Entry 6YMW (electron microscopy, 3.71 A resolution); this record covers chains A and T of the 5 polymer chains in the assembly.

[Chain A]
Molecule: DNA-directed RNA polymerase, mitochondrial
From: Saccharomyces cerevisiae (strain ATCC 204508 / S288c)
Notes: EC 2.7.7.6
UniProtKB: P13433 (RPOM_YEAST); residue numbers follow UniProt; this construct covers 100-1351
Sequence (1262 residues; each row starts with the number of its first residue):
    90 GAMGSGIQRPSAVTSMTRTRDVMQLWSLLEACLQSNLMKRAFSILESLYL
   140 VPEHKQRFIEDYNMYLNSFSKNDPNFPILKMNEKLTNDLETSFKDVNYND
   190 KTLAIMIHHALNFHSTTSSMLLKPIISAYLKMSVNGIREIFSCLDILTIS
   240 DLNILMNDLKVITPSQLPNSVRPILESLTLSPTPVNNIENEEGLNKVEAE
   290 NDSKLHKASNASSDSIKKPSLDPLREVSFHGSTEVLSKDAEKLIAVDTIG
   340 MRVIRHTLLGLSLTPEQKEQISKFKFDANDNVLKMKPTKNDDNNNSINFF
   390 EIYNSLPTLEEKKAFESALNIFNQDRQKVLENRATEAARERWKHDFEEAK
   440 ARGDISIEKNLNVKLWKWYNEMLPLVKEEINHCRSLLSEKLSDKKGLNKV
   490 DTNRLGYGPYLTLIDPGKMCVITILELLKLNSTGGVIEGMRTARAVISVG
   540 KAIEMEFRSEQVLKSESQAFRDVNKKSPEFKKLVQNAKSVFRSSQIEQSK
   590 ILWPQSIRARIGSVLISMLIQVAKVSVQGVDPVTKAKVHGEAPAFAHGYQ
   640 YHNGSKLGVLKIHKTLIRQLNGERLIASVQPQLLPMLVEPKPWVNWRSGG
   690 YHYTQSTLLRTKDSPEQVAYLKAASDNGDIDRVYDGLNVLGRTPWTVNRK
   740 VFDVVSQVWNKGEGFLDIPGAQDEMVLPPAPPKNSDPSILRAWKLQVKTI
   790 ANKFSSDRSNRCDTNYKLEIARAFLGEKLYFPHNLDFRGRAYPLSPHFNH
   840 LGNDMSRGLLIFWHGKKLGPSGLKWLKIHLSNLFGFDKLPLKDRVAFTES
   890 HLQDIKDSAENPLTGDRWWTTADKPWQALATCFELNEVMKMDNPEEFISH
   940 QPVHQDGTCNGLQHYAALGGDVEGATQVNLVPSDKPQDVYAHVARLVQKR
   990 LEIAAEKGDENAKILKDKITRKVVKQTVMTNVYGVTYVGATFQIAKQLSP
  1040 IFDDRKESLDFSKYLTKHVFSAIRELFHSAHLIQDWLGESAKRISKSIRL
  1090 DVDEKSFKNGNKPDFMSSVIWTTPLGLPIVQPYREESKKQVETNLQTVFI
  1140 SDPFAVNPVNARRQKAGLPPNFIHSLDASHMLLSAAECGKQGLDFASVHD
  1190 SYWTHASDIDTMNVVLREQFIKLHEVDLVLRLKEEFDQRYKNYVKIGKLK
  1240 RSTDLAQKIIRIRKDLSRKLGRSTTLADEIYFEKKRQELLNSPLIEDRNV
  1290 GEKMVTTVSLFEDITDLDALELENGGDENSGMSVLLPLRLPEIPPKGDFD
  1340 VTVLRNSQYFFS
Not modelled in the structure: 90-385, 559-588, 1281-1300, 1315-1317
Differences from the reference sequence: expression tag (90-99)
Ion coordination: Mg2+: Gly946, Asp1189 (together with P5E)
Residues lining bound ligands: P5E ([[(2R,3S,4R,5R)-5-[2,4-bis(oxidanylidene)pyrimidin-1-yl]-3,4-bis(oxidanyl)oxolan-2-yl]methoxy-sulfanyl-phosphoryl] phosphono hydrogen phosphate): Arg829, Gly946, Thr947, Cys948, Asn949, Gly950, Tyr979, Arg1010, Lys1014, Gln1015, Met1018, Thr1019, Tyr1022, His1163, Asp1166, Asp1189
Reported in the primary citation:
  - binding site for Chains: N: His641, Asn642, Arg780, Lys787
  - binding site for P5E: Arg829, Tyr979, Arg1010 to Thr1025
  - specificity-determining residues: Tyr1022
  - binding site for Chains: T (chain T): Arg827, Tyr831
  - conformationally variable residues (order/disorder transition): Val1024 to Asp1049

[Chain T]
Molecule: Chains: T
Sequence (33 nucleotides; each row starts with the number of its first residue):
     9 GCATTATCTACCGACAATATCAATACTTATTCG
Not modelled in the structure: 9, 39-41

[Interface between chain A and chain T]
Contacting residue pairs (51):
  Asp482(A) - DT36(T)  phosphate contact
  Asp482(A) - DA37(T)  phosphate contact
  Arg530(A) - DA24(T)  salt bridge to the phosphate
  Arg533(A) - DC23(T)  base contact
  Arg533(A) - DA24(T)  phosphate contact
  Ile536(A) - DA24(T)  base contact
  Gln594(A) - DA24(T)  base contact
  Tyr638(A) - DT26(T)  phosphate contact
  Tyr638(A) - DA27(T)  hydrogen bond to the phosphate
  Ser644(A) - DA25(T)  base contact
  Lys645(A) - DA25(T)  hydrogen bond to the base
  Lys645(A) - DT26(T)  hydrogen bond to the base
  Leu646(A) - DT26(T)  phosphate contact
  Gly647(A) - DT26(T)  phosphate contact
  Arg699(A) - DG21(T)  hydrogen bond to the phosphate
  Lys701(A) - DC20(T)  salt bridge to the phosphate
  Lys701(A) - DG21(T)  salt bridge to the phosphate
  Asp825(A) - DC20(T)  sugar contact
  Asp825(A) - DG21(T)  sugar contact
  Phe826(A) - DC20(T)  sugar contact
  Arg827(A) - DC20(T)  hydrogen bond to the sugar
  Tyr831(A) - DC20(T)  hydrogen bond to the base
  Gln1015(A) - DA18(T)  base contact
  Thr1019(A) - DA18(T)  base contact
  Tyr1022(A) - DA18(T)  base contact
  Gly1023(A) - DA18(T)  sugar contact
  Val1024(A) - DA18(T)  sugar contact
  Thr1025(A) - DT17(T)  hydrogen bond to the phosphate
  Thr1025(A) - DA18(T)  sugar contact
  Val1027(A) - DT17(T)  base contact
  Gly1028(A) - DT17(T)  phosphate contact
  Gly1028(A) - DA18(T)  phosphate contact
  Gln1032(A) - DA18(T)  base contact
  Tyr1122(A) - DC19(T)  hydrogen bond to the phosphate
  Tyr1122(A) - DC20(T)  hydrogen bond to the phosphate
  Lys1127(A) - DA24(T)  hydrogen bond to the phosphate
  Lys1127(A) - DA25(T)  salt bridge to the phosphate
  Gln1129(A) - DT26(T)  sugar contact
  Gln1129(A) - DA27(T)  base contact
  Gln1135(A) - DT26(T)  hydrogen bond to the phosphate
  Gln1135(A) - DA27(T)  phosphate contact
  Thr1136(A) - DT26(T)  sugar contact
  Thr1136(A) - DA27(T)  hydrogen bond to the phosphate
  Val1137(A) - DT26(T)  phosphate contact
  Phe1138(A) - DA25(T)  sugar contact
  Phe1138(A) - DT26(T)  hydrogen bond to the phosphate
  Arg1151(A) - DT15(T)  hydrogen bond to the base
  Arg1151(A) - DC16(T)  salt bridge to the phosphate
  Arg1152(A) - DT17(T)  phosphate contact
  Arg1152(A) - DC19(T)  salt bridge to the phosphate
  His1163(A) - DC19(T)  base contact
Other interface residues (no listed pair), chain A (43 interface residues in all): Lys483, Gly643, Ile1139, Ser1140, Ala1155, Gly1156, Pro1159, Asn1160
Other interface residues (no listed pair), chain T (16 interface residues in all): DA22, DT28

[Overview]
Chain A and chain T form an interface of 43 and 16 residues respectively, with 14 hydrogen bonds and 6 salt
bridges. Among the polar pairs are Lys645(A)-DA25(T), Lys645(A)-DT26(T) and Tyr831(A)-DC20(T). The paper
reports a binding site for Chains: N at His641(A), Asn642(A) and Arg780(A) among others; a binding site for
P5E at Arg829(A), Tyr979(A) and Arg1010(A).
Chain A is DNA-directed RNA polymerase, mitochondrial (Saccharomyces cerevisiae (strain ATCC 204508 / S288c))
and chain T is Chains: T; the structure, Cryo-EM structure of yeast mitochondrial RNA polymerase transcription
initiation complex, was determined by electron microscopy, deposited together with 6YMV.
